PDB entry 6ID4 | X-ray diffraction, 2.40 A resolution | chains A and B of the 5 polymer chains in the assembly

# Chain A
Name: MHC class I antigen
Source organism: Homo sapiens
Reference sequence: F6IQY1 (F6IQY1_HUMAN); residues 1-275 here correspond to UniProt positions 25-299 (UniProt number = residue number + 24)
Sequence (276 residues; each row starts with the number of its first residue; numbering starts at 0):
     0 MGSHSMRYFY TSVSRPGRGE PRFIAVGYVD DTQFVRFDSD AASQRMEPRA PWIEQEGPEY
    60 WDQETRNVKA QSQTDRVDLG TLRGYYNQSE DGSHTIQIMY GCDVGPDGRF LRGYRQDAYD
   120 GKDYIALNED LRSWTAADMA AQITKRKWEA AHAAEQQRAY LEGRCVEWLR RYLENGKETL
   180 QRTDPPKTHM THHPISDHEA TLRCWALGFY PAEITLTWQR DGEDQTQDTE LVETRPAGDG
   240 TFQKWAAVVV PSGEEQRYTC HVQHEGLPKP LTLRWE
Unresolved in the structure: 0, 275
Differences from the reference sequence: initiating methionine (0)
Cystine bridges: Cys101-Cys164
From the paper describing this entry:
  - conformationally variable residues: Gly16 to Glu19
  - mutagenesis - D90A: abolished binding to 2E3
  - specificity-determining residues: Arg14, Asp90

# Chain B
Name: Beta-2-microglobulin
Source organism: Homo sapiens
Reference sequence: P61769 (B2MG_HUMAN); residues 1-99 here correspond to UniProt positions 21-119 (UniProt number = residue number + 20)
Sequence (100 residues; row label = number of the first residue in the row; numbering starts at 0):
     0 MIQRTPKIQV YSRHPAENGK SNFLNCYVSG FHPSDIEVDL LKNGERIEKV EHSDLSFSKD
    60 WSFYLLYYTE FTPTEKDEYA CRVNHVTLSQ PKIVKWDRDM
Unresolved in the structure: 0
Differences from the reference sequence: initiating methionine (0)
Cystine bridges: Cys25-Cys80
UniProt features mapped onto this chain:
  - modified residue: Gln2 (Pyrrolidone carboxylic acid)
  - glycosylation: Ile1 (N-linked (Glc) (glycation) isoleucine), Lys19 (N-linked (Glc) (glycation) lysine), Lys41 (N-linked (Glc) (glycation) lysine), Lys48 (N-linked (Glc) (glycation) lysine), Lys58 (N-linked (Glc) (glycation) lysine), Lys91 (N-linked (Glc) (glycation) lysine), Lys94 (N-linked (Glc) (glycation) lysine)

# Chain A / chain B interface
Contacting residue pairs (61; chain A residue first):
  Phe8(A) - Ser55(B)
  Phe8(A) - Phe56(B)
  Tyr9(A) - Phe56(B)
  Thr10(A) - Leu54(B)
  Thr10(A) - Phe56(B)
  Thr10(A) - Phe62(B)
  Val12(A) - Ser33(B)
  Ile23(A) - Leu54(B)
  Val25(A) - Asp53(B)
  Val25(A) - Leu54(B)
  Val25(A) - Ser55(B)
  Tyr27(A) - Ser55(B)
  Tyr27(A) - Tyr63(B)
  Gln32(A) - Asp53(B)  hydrogen bond
  Arg35(A) - Asp53(B)  salt bridge
  Arg48(A) - Asp53(B)  salt bridge
  Thr94(A) - His31(B)
  Gln96(A) - His31(B)  hydrogen bond
  Gln96(A) - Phe56(B)
  Gln96(A) - Trp60(B)
  Gln96(A) - Phe62(B)
  Ile97(A) - Phe56(B)
  Met98(A) - Phe56(B)  hydrophobic
  Gln115(A) - Lys58(B)
  Gln115(A) - Trp60(B)
  Asp116(A) - Trp60(B)
  Ala117(A) - Trp60(B)  hydrophobic
  Asp119(A) - Ile1(B)
  Asp119(A) - His31(B)
  Gly120(A) - Arg3(B)
  Gly120(A) - His31(B)
  Gly120(A) - Asp59(B)
  Gly120(A) - Trp60(B)
  Asp122(A) - Trp60(B)  hydrogen bond
  Arg202(A) - Asp98(B)
  Arg202(A) - Met99(B)
  Trp204(A) - Asp98(B)
  Trp204(A) - Met99(B)  hydrophobic
  Val231(A) - Gln8(B)
  Glu232(A) - Lys6(B)
  Glu232(A) - Gln8(B)
  Glu232(A) - Tyr26(B)  hydrogen bond
  Glu232(A) - Ser28(B)  hydrogen bond
  Thr233(A) - Tyr26(B)
  Arg234(A) - Gln8(B)
  Arg234(A) - Tyr10(B)
  Arg234(A) - Tyr26(B)
  Arg234(A) - Met99(B)  hydrogen bond (side chain-backbone)
  Pro235(A) - Tyr10(B)  hydrogen bond (backbone-side chain)
  Pro235(A) - Asn24(B)
  Pro235(A) - Tyr26(B)
  Pro235(A) - Leu65(B)  hydrophobic
  Ala236(A) - Arg12(B)  hydrogen bond (backbone-side chain)
  Ala236(A) - Asn24(B)
  Gly237(A) - Arg12(B)
  Asp238(A) - Arg12(B)
  Asp238(A) - His13(B)
  Gln242(A) - Tyr10(B)
  Gln242(A) - Ser11(B)  hydrogen bond (side chain-backbone)
  Gln242(A) - Arg12(B)  hydrogen bond (side chain-backbone)
  Trp244(A) - Met99(B)  hydrogen bond (side chain-backbone)
Other interface residues (no listed pair), chain A (34 interface residues in all): Lys121, His192

# Overview
The interface between chain A and chain B involves 34 residues on one side and 25 on the other, with 11
hydrogen bonds and 2 salt bridges. Polar pairs include Arg35(A)-Asp53(B), Arg48(A)-Asp53(B) and
Gln32(A)-Asp53(B). From the paper: D90A of chain A abolishes binding to 2E3; specificity determinants Arg14(A)
and Asp90(A).
Here chain A is MHC class I antigen and chain B is Beta-2-microglobulin, both from Homo sapiens. Entry 6ID4
(Defining the structural basis for human alloantibody binding to human leukocyte antigen allele HLA-A*11:01)
was determined by X-ray diffraction.
